PDB entry 3KWD | X-ray diffraction, 1.10 A resolution | chain A

[Chain A]
Protein: Carbon dioxide concentrating mechanism protein
From: Thermosynechococcus elongatus
Notes: EC 4.2.1.1; fragment: N-terminal, gamma-carbonic anhydrase domain of CcmM, inactive truncation construct delta193
Reference sequence: Q8DKB5 (Q8DKB5_THEEB); numbering as in UniProt (aligned over 1-193)
Amino-acid sequence (213 residues; row label = number of the first residue in the row; numbers below 1 keep their minus sign (Met-19 is residue -19)):
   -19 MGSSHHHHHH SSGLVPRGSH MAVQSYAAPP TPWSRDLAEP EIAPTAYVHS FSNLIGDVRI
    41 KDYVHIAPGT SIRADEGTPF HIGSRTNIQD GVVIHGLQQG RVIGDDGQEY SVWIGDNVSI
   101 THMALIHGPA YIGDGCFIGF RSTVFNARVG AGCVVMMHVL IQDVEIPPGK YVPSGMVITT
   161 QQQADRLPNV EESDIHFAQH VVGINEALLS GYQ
Unresolved in the structure: -19 to 16, 183-193
Sequence notes: expression tag (-19 to 0)
Bound ions: Zn2+: His75, His107
From the paper describing this entry:
  - Zn2+ coordination: His75, His102, His107
  - contacts within the chain: Asp70-His102 (backbone contact)
  - interface residues: Arg53
  - conformationally variable residues (helix shift, side-chain flip): Arg53, Glu56, Asn67, Gln69, Glu172 to Val182
  - Zn2+ coordination through a water molecule: Glu56
  - catalytic residues: Glu56 (citing earlier work)

[Overview]
His75 and His107 form the Zn2+ site. From the paper: the catalytic residue Glu56; the interface residue Arg53.
Chain A is Carbon dioxide concentrating mechanism protein (Thermosynechococcus elongatus); the structure,
Inactive truncation of the beta-carboxysomal gamma-Carbonic Anhydrase, CcmM, form 1, was determined by X-ray
diffraction, deposited together with 3KWC.
